PDB entry 6F4I | X-ray diffraction, 1.49 A resolution | chain A

[Chain A]
Protein: U1 small nuclear ribonucleoprotein A
Organism: Drosophila melanogaster
UniProt: P43332 (SNRPA_DROME); residues 1-96 here = UniProt positions 1-96
Amino-acid sequence (98 residues; row label = number of the first residue in the row; numbers below 1 keep their minus sign (Gly-1 is residue -1)):
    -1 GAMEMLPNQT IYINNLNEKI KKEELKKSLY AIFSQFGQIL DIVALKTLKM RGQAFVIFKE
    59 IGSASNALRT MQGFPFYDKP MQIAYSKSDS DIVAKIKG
Not modelled in the structure: -1 to 2, 95-96
Differences from the reference sequence: expression tag (-1 to 0)
From the paper describing this entry:
  - conformationally variable residues (helix shift, loop rearrangement): Met1 to Gln7, Asn13 to Lys19, Ala42 to Gln51, Ser84 to Asp87, Ser88 to Ile94

[Overview]
The paper reports conformational variability at Met1, Asn13 and Ala42 among others.
Chain A is U1 small nuclear ribonucleoprotein A (Drosophila melanogaster); the structure, Crystal structure of
Drosophila melanogaster SNF, was determined by X-ray diffraction (same publication as 6F4G, 6F4H and 6F4J).
